PDB entry 4IQJ | X-ray diffraction, 3.20 A resolution | chains A and M of the 16 polymer chains in the assembly

== Chain A ==
Name: DNA polymerase III subunit alpha
Organism: Thermus aquaticus
Notes: EC 2.7.7.7; fragment: DNA polymerase III subunit alpha
UniProtKB: Q9XDH5 (DPO3A_THEAQ); residue numbers follow UniProt; this construct covers 1-1220
Chain sequence (1220 residues; row label = number of the first residue in the row):
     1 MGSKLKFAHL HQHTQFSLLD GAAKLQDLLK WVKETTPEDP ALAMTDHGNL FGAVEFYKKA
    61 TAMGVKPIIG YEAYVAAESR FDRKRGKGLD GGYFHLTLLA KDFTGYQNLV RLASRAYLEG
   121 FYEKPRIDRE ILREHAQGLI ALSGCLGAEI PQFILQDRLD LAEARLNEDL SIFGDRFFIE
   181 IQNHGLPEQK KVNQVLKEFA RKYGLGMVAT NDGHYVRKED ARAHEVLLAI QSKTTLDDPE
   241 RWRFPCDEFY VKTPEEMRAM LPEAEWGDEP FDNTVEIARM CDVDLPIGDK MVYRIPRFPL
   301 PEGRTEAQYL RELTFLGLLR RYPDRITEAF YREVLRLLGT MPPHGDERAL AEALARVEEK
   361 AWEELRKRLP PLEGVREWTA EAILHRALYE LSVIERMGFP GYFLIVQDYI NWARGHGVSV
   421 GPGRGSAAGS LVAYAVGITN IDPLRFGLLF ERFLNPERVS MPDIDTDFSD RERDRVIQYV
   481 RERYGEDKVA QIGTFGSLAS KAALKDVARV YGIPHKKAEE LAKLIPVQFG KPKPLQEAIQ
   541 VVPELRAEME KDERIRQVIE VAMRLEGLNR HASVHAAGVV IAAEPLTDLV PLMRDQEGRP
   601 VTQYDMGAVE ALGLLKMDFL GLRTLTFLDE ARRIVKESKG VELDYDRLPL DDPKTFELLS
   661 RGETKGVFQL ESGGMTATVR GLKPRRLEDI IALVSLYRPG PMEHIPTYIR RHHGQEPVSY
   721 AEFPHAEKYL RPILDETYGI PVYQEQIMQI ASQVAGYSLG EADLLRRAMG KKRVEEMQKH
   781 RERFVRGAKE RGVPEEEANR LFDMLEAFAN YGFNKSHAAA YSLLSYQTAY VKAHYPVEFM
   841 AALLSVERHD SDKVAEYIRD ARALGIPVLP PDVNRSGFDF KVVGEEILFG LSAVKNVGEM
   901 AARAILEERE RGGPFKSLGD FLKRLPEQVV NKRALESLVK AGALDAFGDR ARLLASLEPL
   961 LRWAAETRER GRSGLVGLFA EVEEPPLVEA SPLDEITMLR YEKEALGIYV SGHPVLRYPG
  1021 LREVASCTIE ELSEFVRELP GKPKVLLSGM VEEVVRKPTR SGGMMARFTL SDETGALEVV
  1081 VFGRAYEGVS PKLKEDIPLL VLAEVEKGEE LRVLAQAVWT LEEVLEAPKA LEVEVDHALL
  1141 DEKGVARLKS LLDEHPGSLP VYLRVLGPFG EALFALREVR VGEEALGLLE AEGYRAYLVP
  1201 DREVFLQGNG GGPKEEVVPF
Disordered / not traced: 1-4, 84-91, 339-345, 369-376, 527-532, 539-543, 1055-1066, 1107-1111, 1181
Ion coordination: Zn2+ site 1: His11, His13, Glu72, Asp212; Zn2+ site 2: His47, His214; Zn2+ site 3: Glu72, His95, Cys145; Mg2+: Asp463, Asp465, Asp618
From the paper describing this entry:
  - conformationally variable residues (order/disorder transition): Asp282 to Thr305, Val1055 to Ala1066, Val1081 to Leu1093, Leu1206 to Phe1220

== Chain M ==
Name: DNA polymerase III subunit gamma/tau
Organism: Thermus aquaticus
Notes: EC 2.7.7.7
UniProtKB: A0A0M9ACL9 (A0A0M9ACL9_THEAQ); numbering as in UniProt (aligned over 373-540)
Chain sequence (177 residues; numbered 367 to 543; the number before each row is that of its first residue):
   367 HHHHHHKAGE AQDLAEGWRA FLEALKPTLR AFVREARPHL EGKTLVLRFP ESKAFHHKKA
   427 EEQKAHLLPL ARAQFGVEEL AFVLEKKSLS GASPPPPTKP VPPREAPPPV AAPPPEPEPP
   487 LEDPPWEAEE GEDPSEELRR LARLLGGRLL WVRKPKAPEA EEPVSEDGIG GNGIMPP
Disordered / not traced: 424-432, 457-486
Sequence notes: expression tag (367-372, 541-543); conflict Lys373 (Glu in A0A0M9ACL9)
From the paper describing this entry:
  - conformationally variable residues (order/disorder transition): Pro460 to Pro486

== Chain A / chain M interface ==
Pairs across the interface (28):
  Asp945(A) with His371(M); Lys373(M), salt bridge
  Ala946(A) with His371(M), hydrogen bond (backbone-side chain)
  Phe947(A) with His371(M)
  Gly948(A) with His371(M); Lys373(M)
  Asp949(A) with Lys373(M); Gly375(M)
  Arg950(A) with Lys373(M)
  Ala990(A) with Gly375(M)
  Ser991(A) with Glu376(M)
  Pro992(A) with Ala374(M); Gly375(M); Glu376(M)
  Asp994(A) with Glu528(M)
  Arg1017(A) with Glu528(M), salt bridge
  Tyr1018(A) with Pro529(M), hydrogen bond (side chain-backbone); Val530(M), hydrogen bond (side chain-backbone)
  Glu1122(A) with Val530(M)
  Leu1125(A) with Val530(M), hydrophobic
  Glu1126(A) with Val530(M); Ser531(M), hydrogen bond (side chain-backbone); Asp533(M); Gly534(M), hydrogen bond (side chain-backbone)
  Lys1129(A) with Gly534(M); Ile535(M)
  Ser1158(A) with Met541(M)
  Phe1220(A) with Glu525(M)
Other interface residues (no listed pair), chain A (21 interface residues in all): Ile996, Leu1198, Pro1219
Other interface residues (no listed pair), chain M (15 interface residues in all): Asn538
From the paper, about this interface:
  - interface residues, chain M: His371(M), Glu525(M), Ser531(M)

== In short ==
The interface between chain A and chain M involves 21 residues on one side and 15 on the other; the contacts
include 5 hydrogen bonds and 2 salt bridges. Among the polar pairs are Asp945(A)-Lys373(M),
Arg1017(A)-Glu528(M) and Ala946(A)-His371(M). From the paper: interface residues His371(M), Glu525(M) and
Ser531(M); conformational variability at Asp282(A), Val1055(A) and Pro460(M) among others.
Here chain A is DNA polymerase III subunit alpha and chain M is DNA polymerase III subunit gamma/tau, both
from Thermus aquaticus. Entry 4IQJ (Structure of PolIIIalpha-Tauc-DNA complex suggests an atomic model of the
replisome) was determined by X-ray diffraction.
